PDB entry 3IBC | X-ray diffraction, 2.75 A resolution | chains C and D of the 6 polymer chains in the assembly

Chain C:
Protein: Caspase-7
Organism: Homo sapiens
Notes: EC 3.4.22.60; fragment: P20 subunit
Reference sequence: P55210 (CASP7_HUMAN); residues 324-496 here correspond to UniProt positions 24-196 (UniProt number = residue number - 300)
Chain sequence (173 residues; each row starts with the number of its first residue):
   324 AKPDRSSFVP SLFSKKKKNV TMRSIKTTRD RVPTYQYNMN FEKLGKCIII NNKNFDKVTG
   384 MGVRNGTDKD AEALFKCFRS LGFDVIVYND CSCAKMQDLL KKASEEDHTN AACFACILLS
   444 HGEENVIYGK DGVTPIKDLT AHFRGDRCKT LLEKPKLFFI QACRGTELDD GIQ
Unresolved in the structure: 324-356
Curated features (UniProtKB/Swiss-Prot):
  - region: Lys338 to Lys341 (Exosite), Lys376 to Arg387 (Loop L1), Arg487 to Gln496 (Loop L2)
  - active site: His444, Cys486
  - site: Phe336, Ser337 (Cleavage), Met345, Arg346 (Cleavage), Ser347, Ile348 (Cleavage), Arg487 (Involved in allosteric regulation)
  - modified residue: Ser330 (Phosphoserine), Ser337 (Phosphoserine), Thr473 (Phosphothreonine)

Chain D:
Protein: Caspase-7
Organism: Homo sapiens
Notes: EC 3.4.22.60; fragment: P10 subunit
Reference sequence: P55210 (CASP7_HUMAN); residues 507-603 here correspond to UniProt positions 207-303 (UniProt number = residue number - 300)
Chain sequence (97 residues; row label = number of the first residue in the row):
   507 ANPRYKIPVE ADFLFAYSTV PGYYSWRSPG RGSWFVQALC SILEEHGKDL EIMQILTRVN
   567 DRVARHFESQ SDDPHFHEKK QIPCVVSMLT KELYFSQ
Unresolved in the structure: 507-510
Curated features (UniProtKB/Swiss-Prot):
  - region: Val526 to Gly538 (Loop L3), Glu574 to Ile588 (Loop L4)
  - site: Tyr523 (Involved in allosteric regulation)
  - modified residue: Arg533 (Microbial infection: ADP-riboxanated arginine), Ser539 (Phosphoserine)

Chain C / chain D interface:
Residue-residue contacts (100):
  Thr357(C) - Lys597(D)
  Tyr358(C) - Lys597(D)
  Tyr358(C) - Glu598(D)  hydrogen bond (backbone-backbone)
  Gln359(C) - Lys597(D)
  Gln359(C) - Glu598(D)
  Gln359(C) - Tyr600(D)
  Tyr360(C) - Asp518(D)  hydrogen bond
  Tyr360(C) - Leu595(D)
  Tyr360(C) - Thr596(D)  hydrogen bond (side chain-backbone)
  Tyr360(C) - Lys597(D)
  Tyr360(C) - Glu598(D)  hydrogen bond (backbone-backbone)
  Met362(C) - Tyr600(D)
  Met362(C) - Ser602(D)
  Arg387(C) - Arg533(D)
  Asn388(C) - Arg533(D)  hydrogen bond (backbone-side chain)
  Asn388(C) - Pro535(D)
  Gly389(C) - Ser534(D)
  Gly389(C) - Pro535(D)  hydrogen bond (backbone-backbone)
  Gly389(C) - Gly538(D)
  Lys392(C) - Gly536(D)  hydrogen bond (side chain-backbone)
  Asp393(C) - Gly538(D)
  Asp393(C) - Ser539(D)  hydrogen bond (side chain-backbone)
  Asp393(C) - Val542(D)
  Ala396(C) - Cys546(D)
  Leu397(C) - Val542(D)  hydrophobic
  Leu397(C) - Leu545(D)  hydrophobic
  Leu397(C) - Cys546(D)  hydrophobic
  Cys400(C) - Leu549(D)  hydrophobic
  Phe401(C) - Leu549(D)  hydrophobic
  Ser403(C) - Lys554(D)  hydrogen bond (backbone-side chain)
  Leu404(C) - Gly553(D)
  Leu404(C) - Lys554(D)
  Phe406(C) - Phe601(D)  hydrophobic
  Glu447(C) - Gly528(D)
  Thr463(C) - Phe519(D)
  Thr463(C) - Phe521(D)
  Phe466(C) - Phe519(D)
  Arg467(C) - Val515(D)
  Arg467(C) - Glu516(D)
  Arg467(C) - Phe519(D)
  Gly468(C) - Val515(D)  hydrogen bond (backbone-backbone)
  Asp469(C) - Val515(D)
  Glu476(C) - Asp518(D)
  Lys477(C) - Asp518(D)
  Pro478(C) - Asp518(D)
  Lys479(C) - Ala517(D)
  Lys479(C) - Asp518(D)  hydrogen bond (backbone-backbone)
  Lys479(C) - Phe519(D)
  Lys479(C) - Leu520(D)  hydrogen bond (backbone-backbone)
  Leu480(C) - Leu520(D)
  Leu480(C) - Leu599(D)  hydrophobic
  Leu480(C) - Phe601(D)  hydrophobic
  Phe481(C) - Phe519(D)  hydrophobic
  Phe481(C) - Leu520(D)  hydrogen bond (backbone-backbone)
  Phe481(C) - Phe521(D)
  Phe481(C) - Ala522(D)  hydrogen bond (backbone-backbone)
  Phe482(C) - Ala522(D)
  Phe482(C) - Leu545(D)  hydrophobic
  Ile483(C) - Ala522(D)  hydrogen bond (backbone-backbone)
  Ile483(C) - Tyr523(D)  hydrophobic
  Ile483(C) - Ser524(D)  hydrogen bond (backbone-backbone)
  Gln484(C) - Ser524(D)  hydrogen bond
  Gln484(C) - Ser531(D)  hydrogen bond
  Gln484(C) - Ser539(D)  hydrogen bond
  Gln484(C) - Phe541(D)
  Gln484(C) - Val542(D)
  Ala485(C) - Ser524(D)  hydrogen bond (backbone-side chain)
  Ala485(C) - Thr525(D)
  Ala485(C) - Ser531(D)
  Cys486(C) - Tyr529(D)
  Cys486(C) - Tyr530(D)  hydrophobic
  Cys486(C) - Ser531(D)
  Arg487(C) - Tyr523(D)
  Arg487(C) - Thr525(D)  hydrogen bond (side chain-backbone)
  Arg487(C) - Val526(D)
  Arg487(C) - Pro527(D)
  Arg487(C) - Gly528(D)  hydrogen bond (backbone-backbone)
  Arg487(C) - Tyr529(D)  hydrogen bond (backbone-backbone)
  Arg487(C) - Cys590(D)
  Gly488(C) - Gly528(D)
  Gly488(C) - Tyr529(D)  hydrogen bond (backbone-backbone)
  Gly488(C) - Tyr530(D)
  Thr489(C) - Gly528(D)  hydrogen bond (backbone-backbone)
  Thr489(C) - Tyr530(D)
  Glu490(C) - Gly528(D)  hydrogen bond (backbone-backbone)
  Glu490(C) - Tyr529(D)  hydrogen bond
  Glu490(C) - Tyr530(D)  hydrogen bond (backbone-backbone)
  Leu491(C) - Tyr529(D)
  Leu491(C) - Tyr530(D)  hydrophobic
  Leu491(C) - Trp532(D)  hydrophobic
  Leu491(C) - His581(D)
  Leu491(C) - Phe582(D)  hydrophobic
  Leu491(C) - Lys585(D)
  Asp492(C) - Tyr529(D)
  Asp492(C) - Lys585(D)
  Asp492(C) - Lys586(D)  hydrogen bond (backbone-backbone)
  Asp493(C) - Glu584(D)
  Asp493(C) - Lys585(D)  salt bridge
  Asp493(C) - Lys586(D)
  Gly494(C) - Lys586(D)
Interface residues without a listed pair, chain C (48 interface residues in all): Leu367, Thr390, Leu442, His444, Ile459, Leu475
Interface residues without a listed pair, chain D (50 interface residues in all): Ile513, Arg537, Gln543, Leu562, Gln603

Overview:
The interface between chain C and chain D involves 48 residues on one side and 50 on the other, with 29
hydrogen bonds and 1 salt bridge. Polar contacts include Asp493(C)-Lys585(D), Tyr360(C)-Asp518(D) and
Tyr360(C)-Thr596(D). From UniProt: active-site residues His444(C) and Cys486(C) on chain C.
Chain C is Caspase-7 and chain D is Caspase-7, both from Homo sapiens; the structure, Crystal Structure of
Caspase-7 incomplex with Acetyl-YVAD-CHO, was determined by X-ray diffraction, deposited together with 3IBF.
